PDB entry 6IZY | X-ray diffraction, 2.11 A resolution | chain A

Chain A:
Protein: Genome polyprotein
From: Dengue virus 2
UniProt: C6L435 (C6L435_9FLAV); residues 251-896 here correspond to UniProt positions 2742-3387 (UniProt number = residue number + 2491)
Amino-acid sequence (686 residues; numbered 211 to 896; the number before each row is that of its first residue):
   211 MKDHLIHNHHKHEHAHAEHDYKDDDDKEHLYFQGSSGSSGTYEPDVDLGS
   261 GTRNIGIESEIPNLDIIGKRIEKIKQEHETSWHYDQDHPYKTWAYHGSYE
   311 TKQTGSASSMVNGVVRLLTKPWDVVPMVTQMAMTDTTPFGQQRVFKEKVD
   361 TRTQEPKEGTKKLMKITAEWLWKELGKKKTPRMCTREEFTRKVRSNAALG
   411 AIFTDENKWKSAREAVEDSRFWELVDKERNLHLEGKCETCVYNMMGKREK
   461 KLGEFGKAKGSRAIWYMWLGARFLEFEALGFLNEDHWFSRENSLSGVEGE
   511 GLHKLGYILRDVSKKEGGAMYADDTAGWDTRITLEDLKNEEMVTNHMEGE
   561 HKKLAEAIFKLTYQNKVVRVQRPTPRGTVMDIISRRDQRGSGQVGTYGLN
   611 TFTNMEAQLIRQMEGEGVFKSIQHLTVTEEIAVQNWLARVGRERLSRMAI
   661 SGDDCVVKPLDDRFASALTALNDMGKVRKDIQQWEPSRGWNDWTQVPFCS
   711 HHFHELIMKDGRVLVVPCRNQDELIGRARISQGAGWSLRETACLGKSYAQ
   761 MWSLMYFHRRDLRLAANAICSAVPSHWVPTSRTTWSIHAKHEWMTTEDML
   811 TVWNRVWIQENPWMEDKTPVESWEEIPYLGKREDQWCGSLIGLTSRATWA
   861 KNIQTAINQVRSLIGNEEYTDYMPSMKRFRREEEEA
Not modelled in the structure: 211-270, 415-417, 456-472, 792-799, 885-896
Sequence notes: initiating methionine (211); expression tag (212-243)
Cystine bridges: Cys728-Cys847
Ion coordination: Zn2+: Glu438, His442, Cys447, Cys450
Reported in the primary citation:
  - mutagenesis - C709A, C709Q: abolished growth
  - mutagenesis - C780A, C780Q: unchanged growth

In short:
Glu438, His442, Cys447 and Cys450 form the Zn2+ site. From the paper: C709A and C709Q abolish growth; C780A
and C780Q leave growth unchanged.
Chain A is Genome polyprotein (Dengue virus 2); the structure, The RNA-dependent RNA polymerase domain of
dengue 2 NS5, was determined by X-ray diffraction together with 6IZX, 6IZZ and 6J00 from the same study.
